PDB entry 8V06 | X-ray diffraction, 2.73 A resolution | chains A and B

== Chain A ==
Name: 5'-3' exonuclease PLD3
Source organism: Mus musculus
UniProt: O35405 (PLD3_MOUSE); numbering as in UniProt (aligned over 63-488)
Amino-acid sequence (467 residues; row label = number of the first residue in the row):
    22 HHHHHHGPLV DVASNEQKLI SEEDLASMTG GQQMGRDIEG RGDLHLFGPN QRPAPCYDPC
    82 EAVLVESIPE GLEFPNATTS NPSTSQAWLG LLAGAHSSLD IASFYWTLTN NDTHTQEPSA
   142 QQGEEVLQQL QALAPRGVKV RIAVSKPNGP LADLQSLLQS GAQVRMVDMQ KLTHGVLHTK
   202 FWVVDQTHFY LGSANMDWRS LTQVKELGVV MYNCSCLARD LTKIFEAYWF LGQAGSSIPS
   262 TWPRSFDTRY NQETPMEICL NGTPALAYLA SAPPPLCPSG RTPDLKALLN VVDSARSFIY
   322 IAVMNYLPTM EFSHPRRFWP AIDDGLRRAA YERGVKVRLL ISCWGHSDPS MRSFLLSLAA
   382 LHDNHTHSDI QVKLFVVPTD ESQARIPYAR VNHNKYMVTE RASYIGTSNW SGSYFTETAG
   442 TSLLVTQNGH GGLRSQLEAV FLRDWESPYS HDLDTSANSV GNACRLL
Disordered / not traced: 22-71, 97-100, 335
Construct notes: expression tag (22-62)
Modified residues: H414 (N1-phosphonohistidine; NEP)
Disulfides: C77-C237, C81-C235, C364-C485
Glycans and other covalent adducts: N-acetylglucosamine (NAG) linked to N234, N282
What the authors report for this chain:
  - post-translational modification sites: H414
  - conformationally variable residues (side-chain flip): H414
  - catalytic residues: H414
  - catalytic residues: H199, E227 (proposed by the authors, not directly observed)
  - mutagenesis - V197A/F333A: abolished catalytic activity
  - mutagenesis - G170L: increased catalytic activity
  - disease-associated variants - I163M, L306P: decreased catalytic activity
  - disease-associated variants - V230M: increased catalytic activity

== Chain B ==
Name: 5'-3' exonuclease PLD3
Source organism: Mus musculus
UniProt: O35405 (PLD3_MOUSE); residues 63-488 here = UniProt positions 63-488
Amino-acid sequence (467 residues; each row starts with the number of its first residue):
    22 HHHHHHGPLV DVASNEQKLI SEEDLASMTG GQQMGRDIEG RGDLHLFGPN QRPAPCYDPC
    82 EAVLVESIPE GLEFPNATTS NPSTSQAWLG LLAGAHSSLD IASFYWTLTN NDTHTQEPSA
   142 QQGEEVLQQL QALAPRGVKV RIAVSKPNGP LADLQSLLQS GAQVRMVDMQ KLTHGVLHTK
   202 FWVVDQTHFY LGSANMDWRS LTQVKELGVV MYNCSCLARD LTKIFEAYWF LGQAGSSIPS
   262 TWPRSFDTRY NQETPMEICL NGTPALAYLA SAPPPLCPSG RTPDLKALLN VVDSARSFIY
   322 IAVMNYLPTM EFSHPRRFWP AIDDGLRRAA YERGVKVRLL ISCWGHSDPS MRSFLLSLAA
   382 LHDNHTHSDI QVKLFVVPTD ESQARIPYAR VNHNKYMVTE RASYIGTSNW SGSYFTETAG
   442 TSLLVTQNGH GGLRSQLEAV FLRDWESPYS HDLDTSANSV GNACRLL
Disordered / not traced: 22-71, 335
Construct notes: expression tag (22-62)
Disulfides: C77-C237, C81-C235, C364-C485
Glycans and other covalent adducts: N-acetylglucosamine (NAG) linked to N97, N234; glycan linked to N282

== Interface between chain A and chain B ==
Contacting residue pairs (47):
  T330(A) - Y352(B)  hydrogen bond
  R337(A) - Y352(B)  hydrogen bond (side chain-backbone)
  R337(A) - E353(B)
  R337(A) - T387(B)  hydrogen bond (side chain-backbone)
  R338(A) - Y352(B)
  R338(A) - E353(B)  salt bridge
  F339(A) - R348(B)
  F339(A) - R349(B)
  F339(A) - E353(B)  hydrogen bond (backbone-side chain)
  P341(A) - D345(B)
  D345(A) - P341(B)
  D345(A) - D345(B)
  R348(A) - F339(B)
  R348(A) - R348(B)
  R348(A) - S378(B)  hydrogen bond
  R349(A) - F339(B)
  Y352(A) - T330(B)  hydrogen bond
  Y352(A) - R337(B)  hydrogen bond (backbone-side chain)
  Y352(A) - R338(B)
  Y352(A) - F375(B)  hydrophobic
  E353(A) - R337(B)
  E353(A) - R338(B)
  E353(A) - F339(B)  hydrogen bond (side chain-backbone)
  P370(A) - H386(B)
  S371(A) - T387(B)
  S374(A) - A381(B)
  S374(A) - D384(B)
  F375(A) - Y352(B)  hydrophobic
  F375(A) - L382(B)  hydrophobic
  F375(A) - T387(B)
  L377(A) - A381(B)  hydrophobic
  S378(A) - R348(B)  hydrogen bond
  S378(A) - S378(B)  hydrogen bond (side chain-backbone)
  S378(A) - A381(B)
  S378(A) - L382(B)
  A381(A) - S374(B)
  A381(A) - L377(B)  hydrophobic
  A381(A) - S378(B)
  L382(A) - F375(B)  hydrophobic
  D384(A) - S374(B)
  H386(A) - P370(B)
  H386(A) - S371(B)
  T387(A) - R337(B)  hydrogen bond (backbone-side chain)
  T387(A) - S371(B)
  T387(A) - S374(B)
  T387(A) - F375(B)
  H388(A) - R337(B)
Interface residues without a listed pair, chain A (24 interface residues in all): M331, R486
Interface residues without a listed pair, chain B (22 interface residues in all): R486

== In short ==
Chain A and chain B form an interface of 24 and 22 residues respectively; the contacts include 11 hydrogen
bonds and 1 salt bridge. Among the polar pairs are R338(A)-E353(B), T330(A)-Y352(B) and R337(A)-Y352(B). The
paper reports catalytic residues H414(A), H199(A) and E227(A); G170L and V230M of chain A increase catalytic
activity; 5 substitutions were tested in all.
Here chain A is 5'-3' exonuclease PLD3 and chain B is 5'-3' exonuclease PLD3, both from Mus musculus. Entry
8V06 (Crystal structure of mouse PLD3 co-crystallized with 5'Pi-ssDNA for 9 days) was determined by X-ray
diffraction (same publication as 8V05, 8V07 and 8V08).
